Entry 3E42 (X-ray diffraction, 2.68 A resolution); this record covers chains A and F of the 4 polymer chains in the assembly.

# Chain A
Molecule: Type-2 restriction enzyme HindII
Source organism: Haemophilus influenzae
Notes: EC 3.1.21.4
UniProt: P44413 (T2D2_HAEIN); residue numbers follow UniProt; this construct covers 2-258
Sequence (257 residues; row label = number of the first residue in the row):
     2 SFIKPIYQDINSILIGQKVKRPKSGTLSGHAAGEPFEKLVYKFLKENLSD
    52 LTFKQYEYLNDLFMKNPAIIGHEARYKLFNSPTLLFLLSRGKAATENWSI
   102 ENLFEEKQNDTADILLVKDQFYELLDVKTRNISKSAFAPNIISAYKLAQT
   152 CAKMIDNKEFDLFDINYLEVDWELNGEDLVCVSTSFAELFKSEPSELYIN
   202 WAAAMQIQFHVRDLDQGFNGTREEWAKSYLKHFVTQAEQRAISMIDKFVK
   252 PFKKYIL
Unresolved in the structure: 24-31, 258
Construct notes: conflict Asn67 (Lys in P44413); engineered mutation Phe138 (Gln in P44413)
Ion coordination: Ca2+: Asp114, Asp127, Val128 (shared with DG8(F), DA9(F) of chain F); Na+: Asp127, Ile142

# Chain F
Molecule: 14-nt DNA strand
Sequence (14 nucleotides; each row starts with the number of its first residue):
     1 GCCGGTCGACCGGC
Ion coordination: Ca2+: DG8, DA9 (shared with Asp114(A), Asp127(A), Val128(A) of chain A)

# Interface between chain A and chain F
Contacting residue pairs (39; chain A residue first):
  Gln109(A) - DC7(F)  hydrogen bond to the base
  Gln109(A) - DG8(F)  sugar contact
  Asn110(A) - DT6(F)  sugar contact
  Asn110(A) - DC7(F)  sugar contact
  Asp111(A) - DC7(F)  sugar contact
  Asp114(A) - DG8(F)  phosphate contact
  Asp127(A) - DG8(F)  phosphate contact
  Val128(A) - DA9(F)  phosphate contact
  Lys129(A) - DG8(F)  salt bridge to the phosphate
  Lys129(A) - DA9(F)  salt bridge to the phosphate
  Thr130(A) - DA9(F)  hydrogen bond to the phosphate
  Thr130(A) - DC10(F)  phosphate contact
  Arg131(A) - DC10(F)  phosphate contact
  Asn132(A) - DC10(F)  hydrogen bond to the phosphate
  Lys135(A) - DC11(F)  phosphate contact
  Ser136(A) - DC11(F)  hydrogen bond to the phosphate
  Phe138(A) - DC10(F)  stacking on the base
  Phe138(A) - DC11(F)  stacking on the base
  Ala139(A) - DC10(F)  hydrogen bond to the base
  Pro140(A) - DA9(F)  base contact
  Pro140(A) - DC10(F)  base contact
  Asn141(A) - DC7(F)  base contact
  Asn141(A) - DG8(F)  hydrogen bond to the base
  Asn141(A) - DA9(F)  hydrogen bond to the base
  Ile143(A) - DC7(F)  phosphate contact
  Ser144(A) - DT6(F)  hydrogen bond to the phosphate
  Ser144(A) - DC7(F)  hydrogen bond to the phosphate
  Tyr146(A) - DG5(F)  sugar contact
  Tyr146(A) - DT6(F)  phosphate contact
  Lys147(A) - DT6(F)  hydrogen bond to the phosphate
  Lys147(A) - DC7(F)  salt bridge to the phosphate
  Gln150(A) - DT6(F)  phosphate contact
  Ala205(A) - DT6(F)  base contact
  Ala205(A) - DC7(F)  base contact
  Met206(A) - DG5(F)  phosphate contact
  Met206(A) - DT6(F)  phosphate contact
  Gln207(A) - DT6(F)  sugar contact
  Gln207(A) - DC7(F)  hydrogen bond to the phosphate
  Gln209(A) - DC10(F)  base contact
Other interface residues (no listed pair), chain A (31 interface residues in all): Ala32, Ala33, Thr112, Ile142, Trp173, Ala204

# Overview
31 residues of chain A and 7 residues of chain F are in contact, with 11 hydrogen bonds, 3 salt bridges and 2
aromatic stacking contacts. Polar pairs include Gln109(A)-DC7(F), Ala139(A)-DC10(F) and Asn141(A)-DG8(F).
Asp114(A), Asp127(A), Val128(A), DG8(F) and DA9(F) coordinate Ca2+.
Here chain A is Type-2 restriction enzyme HindII (Haemophilus influenzae) and chain F is a 14-nt DNA strand.
Entry 3E42 (Q138F HincII bound to GTCGAC and Ca2+ (cocrystallized)) was determined by X-ray diffraction (same
publication as 3E3Y, 3E40, 3E41, 3E43, 3E44 and 3E45).
